4FJN - chains A and T of the 3 polymer chains in the assembly; structure by X-ray diffraction, 1.98 A resolution.

Chain A:
Molecule: DNA polymerase
From: Enterobacteria phage RB69
Notes: EC 2.7.7.7
UniProtKB: Q38087 (DPOL_BPR69); residue numbers follow UniProt; this construct covers 1-903
Sequence (903 residues; row label = number of the first residue in the row):
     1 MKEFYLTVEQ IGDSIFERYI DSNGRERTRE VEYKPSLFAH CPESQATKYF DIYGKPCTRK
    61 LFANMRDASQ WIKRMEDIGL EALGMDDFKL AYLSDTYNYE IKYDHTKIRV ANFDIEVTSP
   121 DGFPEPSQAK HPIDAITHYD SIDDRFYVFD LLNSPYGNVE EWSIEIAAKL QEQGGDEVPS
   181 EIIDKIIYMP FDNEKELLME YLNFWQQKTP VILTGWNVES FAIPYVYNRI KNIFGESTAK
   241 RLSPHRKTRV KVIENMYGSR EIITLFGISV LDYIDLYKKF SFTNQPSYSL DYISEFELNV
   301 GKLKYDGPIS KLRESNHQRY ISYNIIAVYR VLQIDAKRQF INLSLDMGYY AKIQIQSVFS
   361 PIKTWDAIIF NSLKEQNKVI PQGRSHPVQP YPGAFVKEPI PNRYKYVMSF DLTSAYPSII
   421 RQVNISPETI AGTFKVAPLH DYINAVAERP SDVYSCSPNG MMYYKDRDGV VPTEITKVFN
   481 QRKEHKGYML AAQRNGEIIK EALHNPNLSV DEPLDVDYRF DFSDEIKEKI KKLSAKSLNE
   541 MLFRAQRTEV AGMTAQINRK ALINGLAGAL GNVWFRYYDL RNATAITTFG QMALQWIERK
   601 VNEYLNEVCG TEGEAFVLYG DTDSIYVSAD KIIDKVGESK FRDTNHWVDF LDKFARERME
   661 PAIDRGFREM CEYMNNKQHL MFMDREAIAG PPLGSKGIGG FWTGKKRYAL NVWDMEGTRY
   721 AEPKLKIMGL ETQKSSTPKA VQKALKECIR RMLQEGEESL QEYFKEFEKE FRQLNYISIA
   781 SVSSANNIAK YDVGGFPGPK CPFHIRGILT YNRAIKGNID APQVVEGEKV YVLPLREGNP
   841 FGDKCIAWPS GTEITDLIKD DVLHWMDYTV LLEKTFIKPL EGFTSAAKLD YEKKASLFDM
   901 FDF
Disordered / not traced: 901-903
Sequence notes: engineered mutation Ala222 (Asp in Q38087), Ala327 (Asp in Q38087), Ala415 (Leu in Q38087), Ala561 (Leu in Q38087), Gly565 (Ser in Q38087), Ala567 (Tyr in Q38087)
Curated features (UniProtKB/Swiss-Prot):
  - region: Thr248 to Thr264 (Beta hairpin), Lys705 to Tyr708 (Binding of DNA in B-conformation), Leu897 to Phe903 (Interaction with the polymerase clamp)
  - binding site (Mg(2+)): Asp114, Glu116, Asp411, Leu412, Asp623
  - binding site (substrate): Ser414, Tyr416, Arg482, Lys560
  - site: Asp621 (Optimization of metal coordination by the polymerase active site), Lys706 (Optimization of metal coordination by the polymerase active site), Asp714 (Essential for viral replication)
Metal / ion sites: Ca2+ site 1 near Glu116 (its only coordinating residue here); Ca2+ site 2: Asp411, Leu412, Asp623 (together with dTTP); Ca2+ site 3: Asn505, Asn507, Lys531; Ca2+ site 4: Asp623 (together with dTTP); Ca2+ site 5 near Glu716 (its only coordinating residue here)
Residues lining bound ligands: dTTP (TTP): Asp411, Leu412, Thr413, Ser414, Ala415, Tyr416, Pro417, Arg482, Lys486, Lys560, Asn564, Thr622, Asp623
What the authors report for this chain:
  - binding site for DNA template (chain T): Phe359

Chain T:
Molecule: DNA template
Sequence (16 nucleotides; row label = number of the first residue in the row):
     3 AAGTAAGCAG TCCGCG

How chain A and chain T interact:
Contacting residue pairs (38; chain A residue first):
  Asp275(A) with DA3(T), hydrogen bond to the base
  Phe359(A) with DA3(T), sugar contact
  Ser360(A) with DA4(T), hydrogen bond to the phosphate
  Pro361(A) with DA3(T), phosphate contact; DA4(T), phosphate contact
  Ile362(A) with DA4(T), hydrogen bond to the phosphate
  Tyr391(A) with DG5(T), hydrogen bond to the phosphate; DT6(T), sugar contact
  Pro392(A) with DT6(T), phosphate contact; DA7(T), phosphate contact
  Gly393(A) with DT6(T), hydrogen bond to the phosphate; DA7(T), hydrogen bond to the phosphate
  Ala394(A) with DA7(T), sugar contact
  Val396(A) with DA7(T), phosphate contact; DA8(T), phosphate contact
  Asn564(A) with DA4(T), base contact
  Gly565(A) with DA4(T), sugar contact
  Gly568(A) with DA4(T), base contact; DG5(T), sugar contact
  Ala569(A) with DA4(T), sugar contact
  Gly571(A) with DG5(T), sugar contact
  Asn572(A) with DA4(T), hydrogen bond to the phosphate; DG5(T), hydrogen bond to the phosphate
  Lys705(A) with DA8(T), salt bridge to the phosphate; DG9(T), sugar contact
  Lys706(A) with DA7(T), base contact; DA8(T), sugar contact
  Arg707(A) with DG9(T), phosphate contact; DC10(T), salt bridge to the phosphate
  Glu731(A) with DC10(T), sugar contact
  Lys734(A) with DG9(T), base contact
  Pro799(A) with DC14(T), phosphate contact
  Lys800(A) with DT13(T), phosphate contact; DC14(T), hydrogen bond to the phosphate
  Cys801(A) with DT13(T), sugar contact
  Phe803(A) with DG12(T), sugar contact
  Lys844(A) with DT13(T), salt bridge to the phosphate
  Lys874(A) with DG12(T), salt bridge to the phosphate
Interface residues without a listed pair, chain A (30 interface residues in all): Lys363, Pro390, Glu398
Interface residues without a listed pair, chain T (12 interface residues in all): DA11

Overview:
The interface between chain A and chain T involves 30 residues on one side and 12 on the other, with 9
hydrogen bonds and 4 salt bridges. Among the polar pairs are Asp275(A)-DA3(T), Ser360(A)-DA4(T) and
Ile362(A)-DA4(T). Ligands of chain A: dTTP. From the paper: a binding site for DNA template (chain T) at
Phe359(A).
Chain A is DNA polymerase (Enterobacteria phage RB69) and chain T is DNA template; the structure, RB69 DNA
polymerase ternary complex with dTTP/dA, was determined by X-ray diffraction (same publication as 4FJ5, 4FJ7,
4FJ8, 4FJ9, 4FJG, 4FJH and 9 further entries).
